5TRS - chains H and Y of the 28 polymer chains in the assembly; structure by X-ray diffraction, 3.08 A resolution.

Chain H (and Y):
Name: Proteasome subunit beta
Source organism: Mycobacterium tuberculosis
Notes: EC 3.4.25.1; chain Y of this document is another copy of the same molecule, construct and numbering; everything in this record applies to it too
UniProt: A5U4D6 (PSB_MYCTA); residues 1-234 here correspond to UniProt positions 58-291 (UniProt number = residue number + 57)
Amino-acid sequence (240 residues; row label = number of the first residue in the row):
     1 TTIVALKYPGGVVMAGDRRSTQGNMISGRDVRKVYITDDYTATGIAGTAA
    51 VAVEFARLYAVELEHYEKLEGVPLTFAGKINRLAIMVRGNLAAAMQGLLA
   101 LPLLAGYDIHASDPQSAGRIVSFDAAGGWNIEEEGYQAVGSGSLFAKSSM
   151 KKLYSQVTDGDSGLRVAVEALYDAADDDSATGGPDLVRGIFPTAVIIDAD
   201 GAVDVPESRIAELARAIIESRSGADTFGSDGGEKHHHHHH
Unresolved in the structure: 223-240 (chain Y: 224-240)
Construct notes: expression tag (235-240)
Residues lining bound ligands:
  - 7HZ (N-tert-butoxy-N~2~-(5-methyl-1,2-oxazole-3-carbonyl)-L-asparaginyl-O-methyl-N-[(naphthalen-1-yl)methyl]-L-serinamide), molecule 1: T1, R19, S20, T21, Q22, S27, V31, R32, K33, Y35, I45, G47, T48, A49, A52, V53, L98
  - 7HZ, molecule 2: S122, F123, D124, A125, A126, G128, W129, N130
UniProt features mapped onto this chain:
  - active site: T1 (Nucleophile)
From the paper describing this entry:
  - binding site for 7HZ: S20, T21, Q22, S27, G47, A49, A50, L91, L98, D124, A125, A126
  - specificity-determining residues: S20, Q22, S27, A125 (proposed by the authors, not directly observed)
  - catalytic residues: T1 (citing earlier work)

How chain H and chain Y interact:
Residue-residue contacts - 24 pairs, chain H then chain Y:
  N24(H) with D178(Y); S179(Y), hydrogen bond (backbone-side chain); A180(Y)
  M25(H) with D177(Y)
  I26(H) with D176(Y); D177(Y), hydrogen bond (backbone-backbone)
  R29(H) with D176(Y), salt bridge; D177(Y), salt bridge
  Y172(H) with V187(Y)
  D176(H) with I26(Y); R29(Y), salt bridge; R188(Y), salt bridge
  D177(H) with M25(Y); I26(Y), hydrogen bond (backbone-backbone); R29(Y), salt bridge
  D178(H) with N24(Y)
  S179(H) with N24(Y), hydrogen bond (backbone-backbone); S179(Y)
  A180(H) with N24(Y)
  V187(H) with R221(Y); S222(Y)
  R188(H) with D176(Y), salt bridge
  R221(H) with V187(Y)
  S222(H) with V187(Y)
Other interface residues (no listed pair), chain H (17 interface residues in all): G23, F145, I218
Other interface residues (no listed pair), chain Y (18 interface residues in all): R19, G23, F145, Y172, I218

In short:
The interface between chain H and chain Y involves 17 residues on one side and 18 on the other; the contacts
include 4 hydrogen bonds and 6 salt bridges. Polar pairs include R29(H)-D176(Y), R29(H)-D177(Y) and
D176(H)-R188(Y). From the paper: the catalytic residue T1(H); a binding site for 7HZ at S20(H), T21(H) and
Q22(H) among others.
Chain H and chain Y are both Proteasome subunit beta (Mycobacterium tuberculosis); the structure, Structure of
Mycobacterium tuberculosis proteasome in complex with N,C-capped dipeptide PKS2144, was determined by X-ray
diffraction (same publication as 5THO, 5TRG, 5TRR, 5TRY and 5TS0).
